PDB entry 7OOG | X-ray diffraction, 2.42 A resolution | chain A

== Chain A ==
Molecule: Heat shock protein 70
Organism: Plasmodium falciparum (isolate 3D7)
Reference sequence: K7NTP5 (K7NTP5_PLAF7); residues 29-419 here = UniProt positions 29-419
Chain sequence (393 residues; each row starts with the number of its first residue):
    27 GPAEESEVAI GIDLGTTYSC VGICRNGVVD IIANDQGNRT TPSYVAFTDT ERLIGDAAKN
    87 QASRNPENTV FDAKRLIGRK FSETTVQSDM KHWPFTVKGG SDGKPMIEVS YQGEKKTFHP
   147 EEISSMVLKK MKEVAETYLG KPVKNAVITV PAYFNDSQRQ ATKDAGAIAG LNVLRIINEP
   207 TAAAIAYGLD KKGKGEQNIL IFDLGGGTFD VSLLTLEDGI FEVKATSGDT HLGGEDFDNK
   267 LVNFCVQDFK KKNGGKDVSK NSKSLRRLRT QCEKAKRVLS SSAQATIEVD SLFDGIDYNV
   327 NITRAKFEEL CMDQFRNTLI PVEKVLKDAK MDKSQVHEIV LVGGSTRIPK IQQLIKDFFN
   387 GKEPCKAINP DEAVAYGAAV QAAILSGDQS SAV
Disordered / not traced: 27-32, 419
Construct notes: expression tag (27-28)
Modified / non-standard residues: Cys391 (S-oxy cysteine; CSX)
Small-molecule neighbours:
  - amp phosphoramidate (AN2): Asp39, Gly41, Thr42, Thr43, Tyr44, Gly231, Gly232, Gly260, Glu261, Glu299, Lys302, Arg303, Ser306, Gly369, Gly370, Ser371, Arg373, Ile374, Asp397
  - 4-bromanylpyridin-2-amine (HEW): Asp98, Arg101, Asp115, His118, Gly233, Thr256, His257, Leu258, Gly259, Glu261, Asp262
What the authors report for this chain:
  - binding site for 4-bromanylpyridin-2-amine: Asp98, Arg101, Asp115, His118, Gly233, His257, Leu258, Glu261, Asp262
  - contacts within the chain: Arg101-Thr256 (hydrogen bond), Asp115-His257 (hydrogen bond)
  - specificity-determining residues: Thr111, Asn343 (by similarity / conservation)

== Summary ==
Chain A binds amp phosphoramidate and 4-bromanylpyridin-2-amine. From the paper: a binding site for
4-bromanylpyridin-2-amine at Asp98, Arg101 and Asp115 among others; specificity determinants Thr111 and
Asn343.
Chain A is Heat shock protein 70 (Plasmodium falciparum (isolate 3D7)); the structure, Plasmodium falciparum
Hsp70-x chaperone nucleotide binding domain in complex with NCL-00023823, was determined by X-ray diffraction
(same publication as 7P31 and 7OOE).
